PDB entry 4BH4 | X-ray diffraction, 1.90 A resolution | chains A and B

# Chain A
Name: Hemagglutinin
From: Influenza virus
Notes: fragment: ha1 of trypsin released ectodomain, residues 17-342
Reference sequence: Q5EP31 (Q5EP31_9INFA); residues 1-326 here correspond to UniProt positions 17-342 (UniProt number = residue number + 16)
Amino-acid sequence (328 residues; row label = number of the first residue in the row; numbers below 1 keep their minus sign (Asp-1 is residue -1)):
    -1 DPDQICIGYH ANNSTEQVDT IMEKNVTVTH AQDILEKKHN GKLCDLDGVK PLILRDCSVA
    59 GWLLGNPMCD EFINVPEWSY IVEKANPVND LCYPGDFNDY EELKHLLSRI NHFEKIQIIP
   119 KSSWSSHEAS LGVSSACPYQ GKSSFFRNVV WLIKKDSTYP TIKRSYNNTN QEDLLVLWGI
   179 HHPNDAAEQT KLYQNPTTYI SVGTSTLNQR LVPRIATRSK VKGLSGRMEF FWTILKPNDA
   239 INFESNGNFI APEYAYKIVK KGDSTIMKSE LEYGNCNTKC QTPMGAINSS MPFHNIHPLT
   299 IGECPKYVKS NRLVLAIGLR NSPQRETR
Disordered / not traced: 323-326
Sequence notes: expression tag (-1 to 0); conflict Asp154 (Asn170 in Q5EP31), Lys220 (Asn236 in Q5EP31), Leu222 (Gln238 in Q5EP31), Ile315 (Thr331 in Q5EP31), Thr325 (Arg341 in Q5EP31)
Cystine bridges: Cys42-Cys274, Cys55-Cys67, Cys90-Cys135, Cys278-Cys302
Glycans and other covalent adducts: N-acetylglucosamine (NAG) linked to Asn11, Asn23, Asn165

# Chain B
Name: Hemagglutinin
From: Influenza virus
Notes: fragment: ha2 of trypsin released ectodomain, residues 343-509
Reference sequence: Q5EP31 (Q5EP31_9INFA); residues 1-167 here correspond to UniProt positions 347-513 (UniProt number = residue number + 346)
Amino-acid sequence (167 residues; row label = number of the first residue in the row):
     1 GLFGAIAGFI EGGWQGMVDG WYGYHHSNEQ GSGYAADKES TQKAIDGVTN KVNSIIDKMN
    61 TQFEAVGREF NNLERRIENL NKKMEDGFLD VWTYNAELLV LMENERTLDF HDSNVKNLYD
   121 KVRLQLRDNA KELGNGCFEF YHKCDNECME SVRNGTYDYP QYSEEAR
Cystine bridges: Cys144-Cys148

# Chain A / chain B interface
Contacting residue pairs (126):
  Pro0(A) with Glu139(B); Phe140(B)
  Asp1(A) with Ser27(B); Asn28(B); Glu29(B); Glu139(B); Phe140(B), hydrogen bond (backbone-backbone); Lys143(B); Cys144(B), hydrogen bond (side chain-backbone)
  Gln2(A) with His26(B); Ser27(B), hydrogen bond (backbone-backbone); Leu133(B); Cys137(B); Phe138(B); Met149(B)
  Ile3(A) with His25(B); Cys137(B); Phe138(B), hydrogen bond (backbone-backbone); Phe140(B); Val152(B), hydrophobic
  Cys4(A) with Trp14(B); Gly23(B); Tyr24(B); His25(B), hydrogen bond (backbone-backbone); Gly136(B); Cys137(B), disulfide
  Ile5(A) with Ile10(B); Trp14(B); Gly23(B); Tyr24(B), hydrophobic; Val115(B); Tyr119(B), hydrophobic; Val122(B), hydrophobic; Gly136(B), hydrogen bond (backbone-backbone)
  Gly6(A) with Trp14(B); Met17(B); Tyr22(B); Gly23(B), hydrogen bond (backbone-backbone)
  Tyr7(A) with Ile6(B); Ala7(B), hydrogen bond (side chain-backbone); Ile10(B); Gly12(B); Gly13(B), hydrogen bond (side chain-backbone); Trp14(B), hydrogen bond (backbone-backbone); Met17(B); Trp21(B)
  His8(A) with Trp14(B); Met17(B), hydrogen bond (side chain-backbone); Gly20(B); Trp21(B), hydrogen bond (backbone-backbone)
  Ala9(A) with Gly13(B); Trp14(B), hydrogen bond (backbone-backbone); Gln15(B)
  Asn10(A) with Gln15(B), hydrogen bond (backbone-side chain)
  Asn11(A) with Gln15(B)
  Val16(A) with Asn104(B)
  Asp17(A) with Leu101(B); Asn104(B), hydrogen bond (backbone-side chain)
  Thr18(A) with Leu101(B); Asn104(B); Glu105(B), hydrogen bond; Leu108(B)
  Ile19(A) with Leu101(B), hydrogen bond (backbone-backbone); Glu105(B)
  Met20(A) with Glu105(B), hydrogen bond (backbone-side chain)
  Val24(A) with Leu108(B), hydrophobic
  Val26(A) with Leu108(B), hydrophobic
  Gln30(A) with Val52(B)
  Leu44(A) with Phe63(B), hydrophobic
  Glu99(A) with Glu69(B); Asn71(B), hydrogen bond
  His103(A) with Glu69(B), salt bridge
  Arg107(A) with Phe63(B)
  Asp261(A) with Phe63(B)
  Ser262(A) with Ala65(B)
  Thr263(A) with Ala65(B); Val66(B); Gly67(B); Glu69(B), hydrogen bond
  Ser288(A) with Ile56(B)
  Phe291(A) with Met59(B), hydrophobic; Trp92(B), hydrophobic; Ala96(B), hydrophobic
  Pro296(A) with Val66(B)
  Leu297(A) with Val66(B); Arg68(B)
  Thr298(A) with Glu64(B); Ala65(B); Val66(B), hydrogen bond (backbone-backbone)
  Ile299(A) with Phe63(B), hydrophobic; Glu64(B)
  Gly300(A) with Gln62(B); Phe63(B); Glu64(B), hydrogen bond (backbone-backbone)
  Glu301(A) with Thr61(B); Gln62(B); Phe63(B)
  Cys302(A) with Thr61(B)
  Lys304(A) with Met59(B); Asn60(B), hydrogen bond (side chain-backbone); Trp92(B)
  Tyr305(A) with Leu89(B), hydrophobic
  Val306(A) with Leu89(B); Trp92(B); Thr93(B)
  Lys307(A) with Leu89(B); Thr93(B), hydrogen bond (backbone-side chain)
  Ser308(A) with Glu97(B), hydrogen bond
  Leu311(A) with Ala96(B), hydrophobic; Glu97(B)
  Val312(A) with Val100(B); Asn104(B), hydrogen bond (backbone-side chain)
  Leu313(A) with Asn104(B)
  Ala314(A) with Asn104(B), hydrogen bond (backbone-side chain); Thr107(B)
  Ile315(A) with Trp21(B); Val48(B); Val52(B), hydrophobic; Thr107(B); His111(B), hydrogen bond (backbone-side chain)
  Gly316(A) with Trp21(B); Leu108(B); His111(B), hydrogen bond (backbone-side chain)
  Leu317(A) with Trp21(B); His111(B)
  Arg318(A) with Leu108(B)
Interface residues without a listed pair, chain A (56 interface residues in all): Thr27, Ile32, Lys102, Ile264, Pro290, Arg310, Asn319
Interface residues without a listed pair, chain B (69 interface residues in all): Glu11, Val18, Ile55, Glu85, Leu98, Met102, Glu103, Leu118, Leu126, His142, Arg153
Cross-chain cystine bridges: Cys4(A)-Cys137(B)

# Overview
Chain A and chain B form an interface of 56 and 69 residues respectively; the contacts include 1 disulfide
bond, 29 hydrogen bonds and 1 salt bridge. Among the polar pairs are His103(A)-Glu69(B), Asp1(A)-Cys144(B) and
Tyr7(A)-Ala7(B). Covalently linked N-acetylglucosamine: at Asn11(A), Asn23(A) and Asn165(A).
Chain A is Hemagglutinin and chain B is Hemagglutinin, both from Influenza virus; the structure,
Haemagglutinin from a Transmissible Mutant H5 Influenza Virus in Complex with Avian Receptor Analogue 3'-SLN,
was determined by X-ray diffraction (same publication as 4BGW, 4BGX, 4BGY, 4BGZ, 4BH0, 4BH1, 4BH2 and 4BH3).
